PDB entry 4GP5 | X-ray diffraction, 2.70 A resolution | chains B and C of the 3 polymer chains in the assembly

# Chain B
Molecule: Cytochrome c oxidase subunit 2
Organism: Thermus thermophilus
Notes: EC 1.9.3.1
Reference sequence: Q5SJ80 (COX2_THET8); numbering as in UniProt (aligned over 1-168)
Chain sequence (168 residues; numbered 1 to 168; the number before each row is that of its first residue):
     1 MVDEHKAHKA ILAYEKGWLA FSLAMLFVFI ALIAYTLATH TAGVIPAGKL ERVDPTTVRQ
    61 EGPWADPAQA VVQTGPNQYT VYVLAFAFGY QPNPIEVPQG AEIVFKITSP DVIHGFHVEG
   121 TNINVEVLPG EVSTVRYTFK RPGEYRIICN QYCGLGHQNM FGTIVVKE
Not modelled in the structure: 1-2
Metal / ion sites: dinuclear copper ion: His114, Cys149, Gln151, Cys153, His157, Met160
Curated features (UniProtKB/Swiss-Prot):
  - binding site (Cu cation): His114, Cys149, Cys153, His157

# Chain C
Molecule: Cytochrome c oxidase polypeptide 2A
Organism: Thermus thermophilus
Notes: EC 1.9.3.1
Reference sequence: P82543 (COXA_THET8); residue numbers follow UniProt; this construct covers 1-34
Chain sequence (34 residues; each row starts with the number of its first residue):
     1 MEEKPKGALA VILVLTLTIL VFWLGVYAVF FARG
Not modelled in the structure: 1-3
Curated features (UniProtKB/Swiss-Prot):
  - modified residue: Met1 (N-formylmethionine)

# How chain B and chain C interact
Contacting residue pairs (31):
  Ala10(B) - Pro5(C)
  Tyr14(B) - Lys4(C)
  Tyr14(B) - Pro5(C)  hydrophobic
  Tyr14(B) - Leu9(C)  hydrophobic
  Trp18(B) - Ile12(C)  hydrophobic
  Trp18(B) - Leu15(C)  hydrophobic
  Trp18(B) - Thr16(C)
  Phe21(B) - Thr16(C)
  Met25(B) - Ile19(C)  hydrophobic
  Met25(B) - Leu20(C)  hydrophobic
  Phe29(B) - Ile19(C)  hydrophobic
  Phe29(B) - Leu20(C)  hydrophobic
  Phe29(B) - Trp23(C)  hydrophobic
  Leu32(B) - Trp23(C)  hydrophobic
  Leu32(B) - Tyr27(C)  hydrogen bond (backbone-side chain)
  Ile33(B) - Trp23(C)  hydrophobic
  Tyr35(B) - Tyr27(C)
  Tyr35(B) - Phe31(C)  hydrophobic
  Thr36(B) - Tyr27(C)
  Thr36(B) - Phe31(C)
  His40(B) - Gly34(C)
  Thr41(B) - Phe30(C)
  Thr41(B) - Phe31(C)
  Gly120(B) - Arg33(C)
  Thr121(B) - Arg33(C)
  Asn122(B) - Phe30(C)  hydrogen bond (side chain-backbone)
  Asn122(B) - Arg33(C)  hydrogen bond (backbone-backbone)
  Asn122(B) - Gly34(C)
  Tyr137(B) - Arg33(C)  hydrogen bond (side chain-backbone)
  Tyr137(B) - Gly34(C)  hydrogen bond (side chain-backbone)
  Lys140(B) - Gly34(C)  hydrogen bond (side chain-backbone)
Interface residues without a listed pair, chain B (18 interface residues in all): Ile11

# Summary
18 residues of chain B face 14 of chain C across their interface, with 6 hydrogen bonds. Among the polar pairs
are Leu32(B)-Tyr27(C), Asn122(B)-Phe30(C) and Tyr137(B)-Arg33(C). UniProt lists 4 Cu cation-binding residues
on chain B.
Here chain B is Cytochrome c oxidase subunit 2 and chain C is Cytochrome c oxidase polypeptide 2A, both from
Thermus thermophilus. Entry 4GP5 (Structure of Recombinant Cytochrome ba3 Oxidase mutant Y133W from Thermus
thermophilus) was determined by X-ray diffraction together with 4GP4 and 4GP8 from the same study.
